9BY9 - chains C and D of the 4 polymer chains in the assembly; structure by electron microscopy, 4.14 A resolution (low resolution: residue-level contacts below are approximate; hydrogen-bond / salt-bridge calls are withheld).

Chain C (and D):
Molecule: Ribonucleoside-diphosphate reductase subunit beta
From: Bacillus subtilis
Notes: EC 1.17.4.1; chain D of this document is another copy of the same molecule, construct and numbering; everything in this record applies to it too
UniProt: P50621 (RIR2_BACSU); residues 1-329 here = UniProt positions 1-329
Sequence (350 residues; row label = number of the first residue in the row; numbers below 1 keep their minus sign (Met-20 is residue -20)):
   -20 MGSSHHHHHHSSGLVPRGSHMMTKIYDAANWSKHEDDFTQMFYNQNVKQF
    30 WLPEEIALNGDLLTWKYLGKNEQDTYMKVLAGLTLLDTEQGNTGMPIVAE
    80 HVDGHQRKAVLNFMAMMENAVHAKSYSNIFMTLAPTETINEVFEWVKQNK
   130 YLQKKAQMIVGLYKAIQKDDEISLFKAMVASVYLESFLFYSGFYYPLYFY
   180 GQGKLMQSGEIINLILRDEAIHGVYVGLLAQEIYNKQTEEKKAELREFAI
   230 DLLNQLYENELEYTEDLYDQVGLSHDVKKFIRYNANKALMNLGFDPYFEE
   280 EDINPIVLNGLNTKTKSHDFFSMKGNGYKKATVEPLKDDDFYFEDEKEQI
Unresolved in the structure: -20 to 15, 291-308, 323-329
Differences from the reference sequence: initiating methionine (-20); expression tag (-19 to 0)
Ion coordination: Mn2+ site 1: Asp66, Glu97, His101, Glu198; Mn2+ site 2: Glu97, Glu164, Glu198, His201
UniProt features mapped onto this chain:
  - active site: Tyr105
  - binding site (Fe cation): Asp66, Glu97, His101, Glu164, Glu198, His201

Interface between chain C and chain D:
Residue-residue contacts (26):
  Tyr22(C) with Ala99(D)
  Phe29(C) with Phe29(D)
  Leu31(C) with Tyr22(D)
  Thr67(C) with His84(D)
  Gly70(C) with Asn91(D)
  Asn71(C) with His84(D); Lys87(D)
  His84(C) with Thr67(D); Asn71(D)
  Lys87(C) with Asn71(D)
  Ala88(C) with Asn98(D)
  Asn91(C) with Ala94(D); Asn98(D)
  Phe92(C) with Met95(D)
  Ala94(C) with Asn91(D)
  Met95(C) with Asn91(D); Phe92(D); Met95(D)
  Asn98(C) with Lys87(D); Ala88(D); Asn91(D)
  Ala99(C) with Tyr22(D); Ala88(D)
  Lys103(C) with Tyr22(D)
  Lys309(C) with Glu34(D)
  Val312(C) with Ala36(D)
Interface residues without a listed pair, chain C (20 interface residues in all): Val26, Pro75
Interface residues without a listed pair, chain D (18 interface residues in all): Val26, Leu31, Lys103

Overview:
20 residues of chain C and 18 residues of chain D are in contact. The Mn2+ site 1 is built by Asp66(C),
Glu97(C), His101(C) and Glu198(C). Curated annotation (UniProt) lists active-site residue Tyr105(C) and 6 Fe
cation-binding residues on chain C.
Both chains are Ribonucleoside-diphosphate reductase subunit beta (Bacillus subtilis). Entry 9BY9 (Class 10
model for product condition of Bacillus subtilis ribonucleotide reductase complex) was determined by electron
microscopy, deposited together with 9BW3, 9BWX, 9BX2, 9BX3, 9BX6, 9BX8 and 39 further entries.
